PDB entry 7RJC | electron microscopy, 3.30 A resolution | chains D and I of the 10 polymer chains in the assembly

== Chain D ==
Molecule: Ubiquinol--cytochrome-c reductase catalytic subunit
From: Candida albicans (strain SC5314 / ATCC MYA-2876)
Reference sequence: A0A1D8PHA3 (A0A1D8PHA3_CANAL); residue numbers follow UniProt; this construct covers 1-288
Sequence (288 residues; numbered 1 to 288; the number before each row is that of its first residue):
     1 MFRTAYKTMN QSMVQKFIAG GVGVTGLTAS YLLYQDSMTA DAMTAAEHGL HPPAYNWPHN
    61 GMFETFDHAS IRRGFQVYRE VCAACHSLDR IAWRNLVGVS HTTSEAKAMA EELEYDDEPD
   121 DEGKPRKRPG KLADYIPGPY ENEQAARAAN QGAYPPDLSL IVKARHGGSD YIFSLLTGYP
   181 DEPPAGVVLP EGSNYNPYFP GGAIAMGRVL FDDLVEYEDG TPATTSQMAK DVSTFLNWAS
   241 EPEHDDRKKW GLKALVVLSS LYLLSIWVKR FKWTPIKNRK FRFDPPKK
Not modelled in the structure: 1-42, 287-288
Covalently attached groups: heme c (HEC) linked to Cys-82, Cys-85
Ion coordination: heme c Fe near His-86 (its only coordinating residue here)
Small-molecule neighbours: heme c (HEC): Val-81, Ala-84, His-86, Asn-150, Ala-153, Pro-155, Pro-156, Leu-158, Ile-161, Arg-165, Tyr-171, Ile-172, Leu-175, Leu-176, Phe-199, Ile-204, Ala-205, Met-206, Val-209, Leu-210, Val-232, Leu-236

== Chain I ==
Molecule: Ubiquinol--cytochrome-c reductase subunit 9
From: Candida albicans (strain SC5314 / ATCC MYA-2876)
Reference sequence: A0A1D8PLP3 (A0A1D8PLP3_CANAL); residue numbers follow UniProt; this construct covers 17-55
Sequence (39 residues; numbered 17 to 55; the number before each row is that of its first residue):
    17 ATIFGGAFAF QGFFDVAVNK WWEEHNKAKL WKNVKGKFL

== Chain D / chain I interface ==
Contacting residue pairs - 33 pairs, chain D then chain I:
  Pro-58(D) with Lys-45(I)
  Phe-63(D) with Trp-38(I); His-41(I); Asn-42(I), hydrogen bond (backbone-side chain)
  Glu-64(D) with Asn-42(I); Lys-45(I)
  Thr-65(D) with Trp-38(I); Asn-42(I); Lys-45(I)
  Phe-66(D) with Lys-45(I)
  His-68(D) with Lys-45(I), hydrogen bond (backbone-backbone); Leu-46(I); Trp-47(I)
  Ala-69(D) with Val-50(I), hydrophobic
  Arg-72(D) with Trp-47(I); Phe-54(I)
  Gly-98(D) with Trp-47(I)
  Val-99(D) with Trp-47(I)
  Ser-100(D) with Trp-47(I)
  His-101(D) with Trp-47(I)
  Thr-102(D) with Trp-47(I)
  Glu-218(D) with Phe-54(I)
  Asp-219(D) with Phe-54(I)
  Lys-248(D) with Trp-38(I)
  Lys-249(D) with Asn-35(I), hydrogen bond; Trp-38(I)
  Leu-252(D) with Val-34(I), hydrophobic; Trp-37(I), hydrophobic; Trp-38(I), hydrophobic
  Lys-253(D) with Asp-31(I), salt bridge; Val-34(I); Asn-35(I)
  Val-256(D) with Phe-30(I), hydrophobic
Interface residues without a listed pair, chain D (26 interface residues in all): Met-62, Asp-67, Arg-73, Asp-245, Val-257, Ser-260
Interface residues without a listed pair, chain I (15 interface residues in all): Glu-39, Lys-53

== Overview ==
Chain D and chain I form an interface of 26 and 15 residues respectively, with 3 hydrogen bonds and 1 salt
bridge. Polar contacts include Lys-253(D)/Asp-31(I), Phe-63(D)/Asn-42(I) and Lys-249(D)/Asn-35(I). Covalently
linked heme c: at Cys-82(D).
Chain D is Ubiquinol--cytochrome-c reductase catalytic subunit and chain I is Ubiquinol--cytochrome-c
reductase subunit 9, both from Candida albicans (strain SC5314 / ATCC MYA-2876); the structure, Complex III2
from Candida albicans, inhibitor free, Rieske head domain in intermediate position, was determined by electron
microscopy (same publication as 7RJA, 7RJB, 7RJD and 7RJE).
